PDB entry 8AA5 | electron microscopy, 2.46 A resolution | chains AP1 and N of the 10 polymer chains in the assembly

Chain AP1:
Molecule: TnsB
From: Scytonema hofmannii
Amino-acid sequence (596 residues; numbered 1 to 596; the number before each row is that of its first residue):
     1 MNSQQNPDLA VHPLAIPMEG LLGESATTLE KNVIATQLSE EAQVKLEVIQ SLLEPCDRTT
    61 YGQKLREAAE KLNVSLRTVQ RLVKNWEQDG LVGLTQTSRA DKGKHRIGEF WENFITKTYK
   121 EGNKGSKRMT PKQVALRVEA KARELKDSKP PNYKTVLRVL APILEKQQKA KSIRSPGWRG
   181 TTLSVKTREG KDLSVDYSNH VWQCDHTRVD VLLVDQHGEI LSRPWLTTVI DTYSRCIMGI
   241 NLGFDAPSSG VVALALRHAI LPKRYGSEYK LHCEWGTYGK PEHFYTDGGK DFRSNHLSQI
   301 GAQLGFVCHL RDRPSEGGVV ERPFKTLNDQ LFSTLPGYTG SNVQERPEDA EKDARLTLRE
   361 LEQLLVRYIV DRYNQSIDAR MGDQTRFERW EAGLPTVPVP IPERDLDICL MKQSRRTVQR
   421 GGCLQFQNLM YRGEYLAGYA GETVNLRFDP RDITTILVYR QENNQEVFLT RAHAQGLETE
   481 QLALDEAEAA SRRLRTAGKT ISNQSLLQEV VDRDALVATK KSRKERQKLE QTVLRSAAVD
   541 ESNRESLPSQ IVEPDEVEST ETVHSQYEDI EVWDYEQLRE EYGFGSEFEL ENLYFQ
Not modelled in the structure: 1-30, 476-596
From the paper describing this entry:
  - binding site for Target_2 (chain N): Arg416, Gln427, Asn428
  - binding site for LE_Target: Arg58, Arg66, Arg77, Lys84, Arg158, Arg174, Lys290
  - binding site for LE_PolyA: Thr78, Arg81, Arg99, Lys154, Arg179
  - specificity-determining residues: Arg106
  - binding site for RE_Target: Arg174, Arg223, Arg416, Gln425, Asn428
  - catalytic residues: Asp205, Asp287, Glu321
  - mutagenesis - R77A, R81A, R158A, R223A, R380A: decreased catalytic activity
  - binding site for RE_PolyA: Arg179, Arg380

Chain N:
Molecule: Target_2
Sequence (15 nucleotides; numbered 1 to 15; the number before each row is that of its first residue):
     1 CATCTCCACA AAAGG
Not modelled in the structure: 1-2

Interface between chain AP1 and chain N:
Residue-residue contacts (16; chain AP1 residue first):
  Asp287(AP1) - DG15(N)  phosphate contact
  Gly288(AP1) - DG14(N)  sugar contact
  Gly288(AP1) - DG15(N)  sugar contact
  Gly289(AP1) - DG15(N)  sugar contact
  Lys290(AP1) - DA13(N)  base contact
  Lys290(AP1) - DG14(N)  base contact
  Arg293(AP1) - DG14(N)  hydrogen bond to the sugar
  Arg416(AP1) - DC6(N)  phosphate contact
  Arg416(AP1) - DC7(N)  salt bridge to the phosphate
  Thr417(AP1) - DT5(N)  phosphate contact
  Thr417(AP1) - DC6(N)  hydrogen bond to the phosphate
  Gln425(AP1) - DC6(N)  sugar contact
  Phe426(AP1) - DC7(N)  phosphate contact
  Gln427(AP1) - DC7(N)  hydrogen bond to the phosphate
  Asn428(AP1) - DC7(N)  hydrogen bond to the phosphate
  Asn428(AP1) - DA8(N)  hydrogen bond to the phosphate
Also at the interface, not in a pair above, chain AP1 (13 interface residues in all): Asp205, Leu429

In short:
13 residues of chain AP1 and 7 residues of chain N are in contact, with 5 hydrogen bonds and 1 salt bridge.
Polar contacts include Arg293(AP1)-DG14(N), Thr417(AP1)-DC6(N) and Gln427(AP1)-DC7(N). From the paper:
catalytic residues Asp205(AP1), Asp287(AP1) and Glu321(AP1); R77A, R81A and R158A of chain AP1, among others,
reduce catalytic activity; 5 substitutions were tested in all.
Chain AP1 is TnsB (Scytonema hofmannii) and chain N is Target_2; the structure, Cryo-EM structure of the
strand transfer complex of the TnsB transposase (type V-K CRISPR-associated transposon), was determined by
electron microscopy.
